PDB entry 6WIG | X-ray diffraction, 2.10 A resolution | chains B and D of the 3 polymer chains in the assembly

== Chain B ==
Protein: Stenofolia
From: Medicago truncatula
UniProt: G0ZGT3 (G0ZGT3_MEDTR); residue numbers follow UniProt; this construct covers 85-190
Chain sequence (106 residues; row label = number of the first residue in the row):
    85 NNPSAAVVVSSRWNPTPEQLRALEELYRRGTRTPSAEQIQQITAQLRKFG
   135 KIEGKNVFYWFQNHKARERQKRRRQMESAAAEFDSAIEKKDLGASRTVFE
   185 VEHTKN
Disordered / not traced: 85-91, 160-190
Reported in the primary citation:
  - self-association interface (contacts with another copy of this molecule): Ala-120, Ile-123, Gly-138, Lys-139, Phe-142, Tyr-143
  - binding site for the 22-nt DNA strand: Ser-95, Arg-96, Trp-97, Tyr-111, Arg-116, Lys-139, Asn-140, Tyr-143, Trp-144, Gln-146, Asn-147, Lys-149, Arg-151, Arg-153, Lys-155, Arg-156, Arg-158
  - binding site for the 22-nt DNA strand (chain D): Arg-96, Tyr-111, Arg-116, Lys-139, Asn-140, Phe-142, Tyr-143, Trp-144, Gln-146, Asn-147, Lys-149, Arg-151, Arg-153, Lys-155, Arg-156, Arg-157, Gln-159, Met-160
  - specificity-determining residues: Asn-147, Arg-151
  - mutagenesis - R96A, R113Q/K155A/R156A/R157A, F142Y/Y143N, R151A, K155A/R156A/R157A: decreased growth
  - mutagenesis - N147I: abolished growth (citing earlier work)
  - mutagenesis - R151A: unchanged binding to a sequence containing TAAT motifs
  - mutagenesis - F167A/I171A, S169E: unchanged binding to the 22-nt DNA strand
  - mutagenesis - F142Y/Y143N: decreased binding to the 22-nt DNA strand
  - mutagenesis - R113Q: unchanged growth
  - mutagenesis - R96A: abolished binding to MtAS2
  - mutagenesis - R151A: abolished binding to sequence containing only TGA motifs

== Chain D ==
Molecule: 22-nt DNA strand
Sequence (22 nucleotides; each row starts with the number of its first residue):
     1 CTTGAATAAATCATTAATTTGC

== Chain B / chain D interface ==
Pairs across the interface (9):
  Ser-95(B) with DT15(D), hydrogen bond to the phosphate
  Arg-96(B) with DA13(D), base contact; DT14(D), hydrogen bond to the base; DT15(D), sugar contact
  Asn-98(B) with DA16(D), sugar contact
  Gln-146(B) with DA8(D), hydrogen bond to the phosphate
  Lys-149(B) with DA8(D), phosphate contact
  Arg-151(B) with DT11(D), base contact
  Arg-153(B) with DA9(D), salt bridge to the phosphate
Other interface residues (no listed pair), chain B (11 interface residues in all): Thr-117, Phe-142, Asn-147, Ala-150
Other interface residues (no listed pair), chain D (9 interface residues in all): DT7, DA10

== In short ==
11 residues of chain B and 9 residues of chain D are in contact, with 3 hydrogen bonds and 1 salt bridge.
Polar pairs include Arg-96(B)/DT14(D), Ser-95(B)/DT15(D) and Gln-146(B)/DA8(D). From the paper: a binding site
for the 22-nt DNA strand (chain D) at Arg-96(B), Tyr-111(B) and Arg-116(B) among others; R96A,
R113Q/K155A/R156A/R157A and F142Y/Y143N of chain B, among others, reduce growth; 9 substitutions were tested
in all.
Here chain B is Stenofolia (Medicago truncatula) and chain D is a 22-nt DNA strand. Entry 6WIG (Structure of
STENOFOLIA Protein HD domain bound with DNA) was determined by X-ray diffraction.
